7JPX - chains A and F of the 3 polymer chains in the assembly; structure by electron microscopy, 2.90 A resolution.

[Chain A]
Name: Voltage-dependent L-type calcium channel subunit alpha-1S
Source organism: Oryctolagus cuniculus
UniProtKB: P07293 (CAC1S_RABIT); numbering as in UniProt (aligned over 1-1873)
Amino-acid sequence (1873 residues; row label = number of the first residue in the row):
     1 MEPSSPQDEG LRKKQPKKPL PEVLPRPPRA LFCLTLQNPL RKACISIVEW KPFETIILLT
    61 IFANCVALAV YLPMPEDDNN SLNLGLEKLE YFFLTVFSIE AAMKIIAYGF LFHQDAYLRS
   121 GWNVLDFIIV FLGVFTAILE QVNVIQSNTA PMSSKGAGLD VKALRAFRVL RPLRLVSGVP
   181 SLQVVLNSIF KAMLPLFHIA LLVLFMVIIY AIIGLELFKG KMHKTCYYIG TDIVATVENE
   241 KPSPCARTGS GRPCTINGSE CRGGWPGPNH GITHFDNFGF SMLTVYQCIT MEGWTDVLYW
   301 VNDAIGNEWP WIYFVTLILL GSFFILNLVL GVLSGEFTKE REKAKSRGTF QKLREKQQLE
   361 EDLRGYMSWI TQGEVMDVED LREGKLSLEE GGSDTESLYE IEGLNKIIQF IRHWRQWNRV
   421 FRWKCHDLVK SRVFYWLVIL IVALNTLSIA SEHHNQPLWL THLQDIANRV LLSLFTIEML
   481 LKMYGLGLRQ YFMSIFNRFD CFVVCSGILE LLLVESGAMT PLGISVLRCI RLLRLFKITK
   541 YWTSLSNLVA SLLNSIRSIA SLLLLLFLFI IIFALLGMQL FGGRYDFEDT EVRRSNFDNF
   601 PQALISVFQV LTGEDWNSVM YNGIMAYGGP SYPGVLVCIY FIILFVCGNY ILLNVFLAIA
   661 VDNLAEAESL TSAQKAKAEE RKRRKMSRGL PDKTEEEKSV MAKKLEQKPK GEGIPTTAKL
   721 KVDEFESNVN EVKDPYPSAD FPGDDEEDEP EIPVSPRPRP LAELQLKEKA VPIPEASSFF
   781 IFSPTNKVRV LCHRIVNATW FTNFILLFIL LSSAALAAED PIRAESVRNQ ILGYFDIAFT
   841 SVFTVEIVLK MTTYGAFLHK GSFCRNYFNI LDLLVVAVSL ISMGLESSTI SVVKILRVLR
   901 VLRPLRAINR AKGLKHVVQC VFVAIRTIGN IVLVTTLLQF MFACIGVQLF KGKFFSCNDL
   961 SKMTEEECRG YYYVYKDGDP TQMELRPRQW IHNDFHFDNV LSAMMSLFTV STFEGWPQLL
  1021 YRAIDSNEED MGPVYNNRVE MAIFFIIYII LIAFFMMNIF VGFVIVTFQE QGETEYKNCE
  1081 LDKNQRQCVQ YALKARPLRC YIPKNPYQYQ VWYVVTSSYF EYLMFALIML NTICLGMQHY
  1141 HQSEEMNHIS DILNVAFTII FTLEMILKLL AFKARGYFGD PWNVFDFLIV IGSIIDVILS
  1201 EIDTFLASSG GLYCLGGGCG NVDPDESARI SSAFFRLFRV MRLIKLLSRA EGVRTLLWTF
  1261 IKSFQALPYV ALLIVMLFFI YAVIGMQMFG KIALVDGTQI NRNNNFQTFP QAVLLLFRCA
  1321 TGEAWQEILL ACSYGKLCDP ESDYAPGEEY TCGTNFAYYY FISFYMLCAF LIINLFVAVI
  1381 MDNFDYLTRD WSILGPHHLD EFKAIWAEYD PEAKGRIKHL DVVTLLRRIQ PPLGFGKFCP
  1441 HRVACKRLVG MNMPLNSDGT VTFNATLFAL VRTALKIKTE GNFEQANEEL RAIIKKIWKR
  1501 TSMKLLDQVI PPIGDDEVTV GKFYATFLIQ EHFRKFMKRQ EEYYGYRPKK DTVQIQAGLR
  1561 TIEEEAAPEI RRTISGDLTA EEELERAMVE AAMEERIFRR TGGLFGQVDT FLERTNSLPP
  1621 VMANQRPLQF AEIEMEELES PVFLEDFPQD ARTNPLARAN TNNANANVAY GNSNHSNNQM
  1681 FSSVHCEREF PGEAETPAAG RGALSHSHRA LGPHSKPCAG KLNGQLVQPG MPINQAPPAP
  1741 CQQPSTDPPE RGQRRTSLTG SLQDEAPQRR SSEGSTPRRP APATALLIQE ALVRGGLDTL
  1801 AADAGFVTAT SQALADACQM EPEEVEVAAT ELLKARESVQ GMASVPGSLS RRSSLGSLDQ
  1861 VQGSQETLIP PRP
Not modelled in the structure: 1-42, 145-160, 348-432, 674-795, 856-866, 884-891, 1073-1081, 1207-1231, 1435-1873
Cystine bridges: Cys226-Cys254, Cys245-Cys261, Cys957-Cys968, Cys1338-Cys1352
Bound ions: Ca2+: Glu292, Glu614, Glu1014
Ligand contacts:
  - 1,2-Distearoyl-sn-glycerophosphoethanolamine (3PE), molecule 1: Phe62, Cys65, Val66, Ala69, Val70, Leu175, Phe567, Leu568, Ile571, Asn599, Phe600, Pro601, Leu604, Ile1043, Ile1046, Ile1047
  - 1,2-Distearoyl-sn-glycerophosphoethanolamine (3PE), molecule 2: Ala163, Ala166, Leu170, Phe573, Leu576, Leu580, Arg584, Tyr627, Gly628, Pro633, Gly634, Leu636, Val637, Ile639, Tyr640, Ile643
  - 1,2-Distearoyl-sn-glycerophosphoethanolamine (3PE), molecule 3: Ala200, Leu201, Leu204, Phe205, Ile208, Asn277, Phe278, Gly279, Met282, Met1129, Thr1132, Ile1133, Gly1136, Met1137, His1139
  - 1,2-Distearoyl-sn-glycerophosphoethanolamine (3PE), molecule 4: Asn277, Gly279, Phe280, Met282, Leu283, Tyr286, Pro630, Ser631, Tyr632, Val635, Leu636, Cys638, Ile642, Ile643, Val646, Cys647
  - 1,2-Distearoyl-sn-glycerophosphoethanolamine (3PE), molecule 5: Asn307, Glu308, Trp311, Val315, Leu319, Phe323, Ile1274, Val1275, Phe1278, Thr1308, Pro1310, Gln1311, Val1313, Leu1314, Phe1317, Leu1375
  - 1,2-Distearoyl-sn-glycerophosphoethanolamine (3PE), molecule 6: Leu522, Ser525, Cys529, Ile530, Leu533, Phe942, Ile945, Leu949, Glu1040, Met1041, Ile1043, Phe1044, Ile1047, Leu1051
  - 1,2-Distearoyl-sn-glycerophosphoethanolamine (3PE), molecule 7: Phe567, Ile570, Pro601, Leu604, Ile605, Phe608, Val1039, Glu1040, Ala1042, Ile1043, Ile1046
  - 1,2-Distearoyl-sn-glycerophosphoethanolamine (3PE), molecule 8: Ile928, Val932, Leu933, Thr936, Leu937, Asp994, Asn999, Leu1001, Ser1002, Met1004, Met1005, Phe1008, Phe1060, Tyr1358, Tyr1359, Ile1362, Ser1363, Met1366, Leu1367, Phe1370
  - 1,2-Distearoyl-sn-glycerophosphoethanolamine (3PE), molecule 9: Pro1181, Trp1182, Phe1185, Ile1244, Leu1247, Arg1254, Leu1257, Trp1258, Ile1261
  - amlodipine (6UB): Val932, Thr935, Thr936, Gln939, Phe1008, Ser1011, Thr1012, Phe1013, Tyr1048, Ile1052, Ala1053, Met1056, Met1057, Phe1060, Tyr1365, Met1366, Ala1369, Phe1370, Ile1373
  - 1,2-diacyl-sn-glycero-3-phosphocholine (PC1): Ile209, Tyr210, Ile213, Leu217, Phe218, Ile305, Trp309, Pro310, Ile312, Tyr313, Thr316, Leu320, Ala1233, Phe1234, Leu1237, Met1241, Ile1244
Curated features (UniProtKB/Swiss-Prot):
  - region: Gln357 to Glu374 (Binding to the beta subunit), Glu747 to Pro760 (Interaction with STAC, STAC2 and STAC3 (via SH3 domains)), Lys1522 to Glu1542 (Interaction with calmodulin)
  - motif: Thr290 to Gly293 (Selectivity filter of repeat I), Thr612 to Asp615 (Selectivity filter of repeat II), Thr1012 to Gly1015 (Selectivity filter of repeat III), Thr1321 to Ala1324 (Selectivity filter of repeat IV)
  - binding site (Ca(2+)): Glu292, Glu614, Glu1014
  - site: Phe1690, Pro1691 (Cleavage)
  - modified residue: Ser393 (Phosphoserine), Ser397 (Phosphoserine), Ser687 (Phosphoserine), Ser1575 (Phosphoserine), Thr1579 (Phosphothreonine), Ser1617 (Phosphoserine)
  - glycosylation (N-linked (GlcNAc...) asparagine): Asn79, Asn257
  - mutagenesis: Ile752 to Pro753 (Loss of interaction with STAC2 and STAC3 and strongly decreased channel activity; when associated with A-757), Pro756 to Pro758 (Loss of interaction with STAC3), Arg757 (R757A: Loss of interaction with STAC2 and STAC3 and strongly decreased channel activity; when associated with 752-AA-753), Arg1086 (R1086H: Shifts the threshold potential to more negative values and lowers the concentration threshold for channel activation by caffeine)
What the authors report for this chain:
  - binding site for amlodipine: Thr935, Gln939, Ser1011, Tyr1048
  - mutagenesis - Y1048A (1,000-fold), Y1048F: decreased binding to DHP (citing earlier work)

[Chain F]
Name: Voltage-dependent calcium channel subunit alpha-2/delta-1
Source organism: Oryctolagus cuniculus
UniProtKB: P13806 (CA2D1_RABIT); aligned to UniProt positions 1-1105 over residues -1 to 1106 (the alignment contains insertions or deletions, so no single offset holds)
Amino-acid sequence (1105 residues; row label = number of the first residue in the row; note: 3 numbers in that range are skipped by the numbering (no residue carries them; nothing is unmodelled there); numbers below 1 keep their minus sign (Met-1 is residue -1)):
    -1 MAAGRPLAWT LTLWQAWLIL IGPSSEEPFP SAVTIKSWVD KMQEDLVTLA KTASGVHQLV
    59 DIYEKYQDLY TVEPNNARQL VEIAARDIEK LLSNRSKALV RLALEAEKVQ AAHQWREDFA
   119 SNE
   124 VVYYNAKDDL DPEKNDSEPG SQRIKPVFID DANFRRQVSY QHAAVHIPTD IYEGSTIVLN
   184 ELNWTSALDD VFKKNREEDP SLLWQVFGSA TGLARYYPAS PWVDNSRTPN KIDLYDVRRR
   244 PWYIQGAASP KDMLILVDVS GSVSGLTLKL IRTSVSEMLE TLSDDDFVNV ASFNSNAQDV
   304 SCFQHLVQAN VRNKKVLKDA VNNITAKGIT DYKKGFSFAF EQLLNYNVSR ANCNKIIMLF
   364 TDGGEERAQE IFAKYNKDKK VRVFTFSVGQ HNYDRGPIQW MACENKGYYY EIPSIGAIRI
   424 NTQEYLDVLG RPMVLAGDKA KQVQWTNVYL DALELGLVIT GTLPVFNITG QFENKTNLKN
   484 QLILGVMGVD VSLEDIKRLT PRFTLCPNGY YFAIDPNGYV LLHPNLQPKP IGVGIPTINL
   544 RKRRPNVQNP KSQEPVTLDF LDAELENDIK VEIRNKMIDG ESGEKTFRTL VKSQDERYID
   604 KGNRTYTWTP VNGTDY
   621 SLALVLPTYS FYYIKAKIEE TITQARYSET LKPDNFEESG YTFLAPRDYC SDLKPSDNNT
   681 EFLLNFNEFI DRKTPNNPSC NTDLINRVLL DAGFTNELVQ NYWSKQKNIK GVKARFVVTD
   741 GGITRVYPKE AGENWQENPE TYEDSFYKRS LDNDNYVFTA PYFNKSGPGA YESGIMVSKA
   801 VEIYIQGKLL KPAVVGIKID VNSWIENFTK TSIRDPCAGP VCDCKRNSDV MDCVILDDGG
   861 FLLMANHDDY TNQIGRFFGE IDPSLMRHLV NISVYAFNKS YDYQSVCEPG AAPKQGAGHR
   921 SAYVPSIADI LQIGWWATAA AWSILQQFLL SLTFPRLLEA ADMEDDDFTA SMSKQSCITE
   981 QTQYFFDNDS KSFSGVLDCG NCSRIFHVEK LMNTNLIFIM VESKGTCPCD TRLLIQAEQT
  1041 SDGPDPCDMV KQPRYRKGPD VCFDNNVLED YTDCGGVSGL NPSLWSIIGI QFVLLWLVSG
  1101 SRHCLL
Not modelled in the structure: -1 to 26, 831-842, 913-972, 1075-1106
Cystine bridges: Cys305-Cys1047, Cys356-Cys1062, Cys406-Cys1074, Cys670-Cys700, Cys844-Cys853, Cys907-Cys977, Cys999-Cys1029, Cys1002-Cys1027
Curated features (UniProtKB/Swiss-Prot):
  - motif: Asp261 to Ser265 (MIDAS-like motif)
  - binding site (a divalent metal cation): Asp261, Ser263, Ser265
  - modified residue: Ser119 (Phosphoserine)
  - glycosylation (N-linked (GlcNAc...) asparagine): Asn92, Asn138, Asn186, Asn326, Asn350, Asn615

[How chain A and chain F interact]
Pairs across the interface (77; chain A residue first):
  Met74(A) - Ser265(F)
  Met74(A) - Tyr396(F)
  Pro75(A) - Gly264(F)
  Glu76(A) - Gly264(F)
  Glu76(A) - Ala329(F)
  Glu76(A) - Lys330(F)
  Glu76(A) - Gly331(F)  hydrogen bond (backbone-backbone)
  Asp77(A) - Lys330(F)  salt bridge
  Asp77(A) - Gly331(F)
  Asp77(A) - Ile332(F)
  Asp78(A) - Ser263(F)
  Asp78(A) - Gly264(F)  hydrogen bond (side chain-backbone)
  Asp78(A) - Ser265(F)  hydrogen bond
  Asp78(A) - Gly331(F)
  Asp78(A) - Ile332(F)
  Asp78(A) - Thr333(F)  hydrogen bond
  Asn79(A) - Ile332(F)
  Asn80(A) - Glu368(F)
  Ser81(A) - Glu368(F)  hydrogen bond (backbone-side chain)
  Gly230(A) - Leu543(F)
  Gly230(A) - Arg544(F)  hydrogen bond (backbone-side chain)
  Thr231(A) - Leu543(F)
  Thr231(A) - Arg544(F)
  Thr231(A) - Arg546(F)
  Asp232(A) - Arg544(F)  salt bridge
  Ile233(A) - Lys545(F)
  Ile233(A) - Arg546(F)
  Ile233(A) - Arg547(F)
  Arg262(A) - Arg544(F)
  Asp586(A) - Ser267(F)
  Asp586(A) - Gly268(F)
  Phe587(A) - Gly268(F)
  Phe587(A) - Leu269(F)
  Glu588(A) - Gly268(F)
  Glu588(A) - Leu269(F)
  Glu588(A) - Lys272(F)  hydrogen bond (backbone-side chain)
  Glu588(A) - Arg275(F)  salt bridge
  Asp589(A) - Leu269(F)
  Asp589(A) - Lys272(F)
  Thr590(A) - Leu269(F)
  Arg969(A) - Tyr175(F)
  Gly970(A) - Tyr175(F)
  Tyr971(A) - Asp173(F)
  Tyr971(A) - Arg230(F)
  Tyr973(A) - Thr172(F)
  Tyr973(A) - Asp173(F)
  Tyr973(A) - Ile235(F)  hydrophobic
  Tyr973(A) - Asp236(F)
  Tyr973(A) - Leu237(F)
  Tyr975(A) - Ile418(F)  hydrophobic
  Tyr975(A) - Gly419(F)
  Lys976(A) - Arg547(F)
  Asp977(A) - Arg547(F)  salt bridge
  Gly978(A) - Lys272(F)  hydrogen bond (backbone-side chain)
  Asp979(A) - Arg546(F)  salt bridge
  Pro980(A) - Thr276(F)
  Pro980(A) - Ile418(F)  hydrophobic
  Thr981(A) - Arg546(F)
  Thr981(A) - Pro553(F)
  Gln982(A) - Lys545(F)  hydrogen bond (side chain-backbone)
  Gln982(A) - Arg546(F)
  Gln982(A) - Arg547(F)
  Gln982(A) - Val550(F)
  Met983(A) - Ile235(F)
  Met983(A) - Leu237(F)  hydrophobic
  Met983(A) - Val550(F)  hydrogen bond (backbone-backbone)
  Glu984(A) - Ile235(F)
  Leu985(A) - Thr172(F)
  Leu985(A) - Ser229(F)
  Leu985(A) - Arg230(F)  hydrogen bond (backbone-side chain)
  Leu985(A) - Ile235(F)  hydrophobic
  Arg986(A) - Arg230(F)
  Pro987(A) - Arg230(F)
  Arg988(A) - Asp173(F)  hydrogen bond (side chain-backbone)
  Tyr1035(A) - Gln393(F)
  Tyr1035(A) - Asn395(F)  hydrogen bond
  Asn1036(A) - Asn395(F)
Other interface residues (no listed pair), chain A (41 interface residues in all): Leu72, Tyr228, Tyr972
Other interface residues (no listed pair), chain F (42 interface residues in all): Ile174, Leu271, His394, Arg422, Pro548, Gln551, Asn552

[In short]
41 residues of chain A and 42 residues of chain F are in contact, with 13 hydrogen bonds and 5 salt bridges.
Polar pairs include Asp77(A)-Lys330(F), Asp232(A)-Arg544(F) and Glu588(A)-Arg275(F). The paper reports a
binding site for amlodipine at Thr935(A), Gln939(A) and Ser1011(A) among others; Y1048A and Y1048F of chain A
reduce binding to DHP.
Here chain A is Voltage-dependent L-type calcium channel subunit alpha-1S and chain F is Voltage-dependent
calcium channel subunit alpha-2/delta-1, both from Oryctolagus cuniculus. Entry 7JPX (Rabbit Cav1.1 in the
presence of 100 micromolar amlodipine in nanodiscs at 2.9 Angstrom resolution) was determined by electron
microscopy (same publication as 7JPK, 7JPL, 7JPV and 7JPW).
